Entry 9GEQ (electron microscopy, 3.12 A resolution); this record covers chains H and J of the 14 polymer chains in the assembly.

Chain H:
Protein: Histone H2B 1.1
Organism: Xenopus laevis
UniProt: P02281 (H2B11_XENLA); residues 26-121 here correspond to UniProt positions 30-125 (UniProt number = residue number + 4)
Amino-acid sequence (96 residues; each row starts with the number of its first residue):
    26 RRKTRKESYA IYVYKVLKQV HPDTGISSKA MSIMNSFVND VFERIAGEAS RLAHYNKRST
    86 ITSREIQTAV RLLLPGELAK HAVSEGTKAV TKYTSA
Unresolved in the structure: 26-27
Construct notes: conflict Thr29 (Ser33 in P02281)
Curated features (UniProtKB/Swiss-Prot):
  - glycosylation: Ser109 (O-linked (GlcNAc) serine)
  - cross-link: Lys117 (Glycyl lysine isopeptide (Lys-Gly) (interchain with G-Cter in ubiquitin))

Chain J:
Molecule: Widom-601 DNA
Sequence (147 nucleotides; numbered -73 to 73; the number before each row is that of its first residue; numbers below 1 keep their minus sign (DA-73 is residue -73)):
   -73 ATCGAGAATC CCGGTGCCGA GGCCGCTCAA TTGGTCGTAG ACAGCTCTAG CACCGCTTAA
   -13 ACGCACGTAC GCGCTGTCCC CCGCGTTTTA ACCGCCAAGG GGATTACTCC CTAGTCTCCA
    47 GGCACGTGTC AGATATATAC ATCCGAT
Unresolved in the structure: -73 to -61, 73

Interface between chain H and chain J:
Contacting residue pairs - 12 pairs, chain H then chain J:
  Thr29(H) - DT30(J)  phosphate contact
  Arg30(H) - DC-46(J)  sugar contact
  Tyr39(H) - DG-53(J)  hydrogen bond to the phosphate
  Tyr39(H) - DG-52(J)  phosphate contact
  Gly50(H) - DG-53(J)  phosphate contact
  Ile51(H) - DA-54(J)  sugar contact
  Ile51(H) - DG-53(J)  phosphate contact
  Ser52(H) - DA-54(J)  phosphate contact
  Ser53(H) - DA-54(J)  hydrogen bond to the phosphate
  Arg83(H) - DG-34(J)  phosphate contact
  Ser84(H) - DG-34(J)  hydrogen bond to the phosphate
  Thr85(H) - DG-34(J)  hydrogen bond to the phosphate
Also at the interface, not in a pair above, chain H (11 interface residues in all): Lys82
Also at the interface, not in a pair above, chain J (9 interface residues in all): DT-47, DA-35, DA-33

Summary:
The interface between chain H and chain J involves 11 residues on one side and 9 on the other; the contacts
include 4 hydrogen bonds. Among the polar pairs are Tyr39(H)-DG-53(J), Ser53(H)-DA-54(J) and
Ser84(H)-DG-34(J).
Chain H is Histone H2B 1.1 (Xenopus laevis) and chain J is Widom-601 DNA; the structure, Native dimeric
Myeloperoxidase bound to nucleosome core particle; composite map, was determined by electron microscopy (same
publication as 9GEN, 9GEO, 9GEP, 9GER, 9IHD, 9IHE and 9IHF).
